3WCT - chains E and H of the 8 polymer chains in the assembly; structure by X-ray diffraction, 2.40 A resolution.

== Chain E ==
Molecule: A1 globin chain of giant V2 hemoglobin
Source organism: Lamellibrachia satsuma
Reference sequence: S0BBU7 (S0BBU7_LAMSA); residues 1-146 here correspond to UniProt positions 20-165 (UniProt number = residue number + 19)
Sequence (146 residues; numbered 1 to 146; the number before each row is that of its first residue):
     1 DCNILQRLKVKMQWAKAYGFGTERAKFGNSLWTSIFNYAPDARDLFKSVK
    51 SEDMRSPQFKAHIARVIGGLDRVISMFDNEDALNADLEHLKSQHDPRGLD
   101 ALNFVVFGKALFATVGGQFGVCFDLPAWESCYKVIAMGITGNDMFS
Disulfide bonds: Cys-2/Cys-131
Ion coordination: heme Fe: His-94 (together with oxygen molecule)
Ligand contacts:
  - heme (HEM): Leu-45, Phe-46, Ser-48, Val-49, His-62, Arg-65, Val-66, Gly-69, Leu-70, Leu-90, Gln-93, His-94, Arg-97, Leu-99, Asn-103, Phe-104, Phe-107, Tyr-132, Ile-135, Ile-139
  - heme / oxygen molecule: Trp-32, Leu-45, Phe-46, Ser-48, Val-49, His-62, Arg-65, Val-66, Gly-69, Leu-70, Leu-90, Gln-93, His-94, Arg-97, Leu-99, Asn-103, Phe-104, Phe-107, Tyr-132, Ile-135, Ile-139
  - oxygen molecule (OXY): Trp-32, Phe-46, His-62, Val-66, His-94

== Chain H ==
Molecule: B1 globin chain of giant V2 hemoglobin
Source organism: Lamellibrachia satsuma
Reference sequence: S0BAP9 (S0BAP9_LAMSA); residues 1-149 here correspond to UniProt positions 20-168 (UniProt number = residue number + 19)
Sequence (149 residues; row label = number of the first residue in the row):
     1 SEFCSEADATIVIKQWNQIYNAGIGAKSRWTMGNEIFSSLFKLKPESEVL
    51 FNNVNVANMSSGAFHAHTVRVLSGLDMGINYLNDAGTLTSLTAHLAAQHV
   101 ARTGLKAVYFDAMGKVLMTVLPSLIDNFNPDAWRNCLLPLKNAIAKGLP
Not modelled in the structure: 1-2
Disulfide bonds: Cys-4/Cys-136
Covalently attached groups: glycan linked to Asn-58
Ion coordination: heme Fe: His-99 (together with oxygen molecule)
Ligand contacts:
  - heme (HEM): Leu-40, Ser-47, Leu-50, Phe-51, Asn-53, Val-54, His-67, Arg-70, Val-71, Gly-74, Leu-75, Leu-95, Gln-98, His-99, Arg-102, Leu-105, Tyr-109, Phe-110, Met-113, Ile-144
  - heme / oxygen molecule: Phe-37, Leu-40, Ser-47, Leu-50, Phe-51, Asn-53, Val-54, His-67, Arg-70, Val-71, Gly-74, Leu-75, Leu-95, Gln-98, His-99, Arg-102, Leu-105, Tyr-109, Phe-110, Met-113, Ile-144
  - oxygen molecule (OXY): Phe-37, Phe-51, His-67, Val-71, His-99

== How chain E and chain H interact ==
Contacting residue pairs - 45 pairs, chain E then chain H:
  Trp-14(E) / Ala-22(H)
  Ala-15(E) / Ala-22(H)  hydrophobic
  Ala-15(E) / Gly-23(H)
  Tyr-18(E) / Ala-22(H)  hydrophobic
  Phe-20(E) / Asn-17(H)
  Phe-20(E) / Asn-21(H)
  Gly-21(E) / Asn-80(H)
  Arg-24(E) / Asn-17(H)
  Arg-24(E) / Asp-76(H)  salt bridge
  Arg-24(E) / Asn-80(H)
  Ala-25(E) / Tyr-81(H)
  Pro-57(E) / Gly-86(H)
  Pro-57(E) / Ser-90(H)
  Gln-58(E) / Ser-90(H)
  Lys-60(E) / Asp-84(H)  salt bridge
  Lys-60(E) / Thr-87(H)  hydrogen bond
  Ala-61(E) / Thr-87(H)
  Ala-61(E) / Ser-90(H)
  Ala-61(E) / Leu-91(H)
  Ala-64(E) / Met-77(H)
  Ala-64(E) / Tyr-81(H)
  Arg-65(E) / Met-77(H)
  Arg-65(E) / Leu-91(H)
  Arg-65(E) / His-94(H)
  Gly-68(E) / Ser-73(H)  hydrogen bond (backbone-side chain)
  Asp-71(E) / Ala-22(H)
  Asp-71(E) / Arg-29(H)  salt bridge
  Arg-72(E) / Arg-29(H)
  Arg-72(E) / Val-69(H)
  Arg-72(E) / Arg-70(H)
  Ser-75(E) / Ala-26(H)  hydrogen bond (backbone-backbone)
  Ser-75(E) / Arg-29(H)
  Met-76(E) / Ala-26(H)  hydrophobic
  Met-76(E) / Val-69(H)  hydrophobic
  Asn-79(E) / Trp-30(H)
  Asp-81(E) / Gly-62(H)
  Ala-82(E) / Gly-62(H)
  Ala-82(E) / Ala-66(H)
  Ala-85(E) / Gly-62(H)
  Ala-85(E) / Ala-63(H)  hydrophobic
  Ala-85(E) / Ala-66(H)  hydrophobic
  Asp-86(E) / Ala-66(H)
  Asp-86(E) / Arg-70(H)  salt bridge
  His-89(E) / Arg-70(H)
  Gln-93(E) / Gln-98(H)
Other interface residues (no listed pair), chain E (26 interface residues in all): Asp-78
Other interface residues (no listed pair), chain H (28 interface residues in all): Tyr-20, Ile-24, Gly-25, His-65

== In short ==
26 residues of chain E face 28 of chain H across their interface, with 3 hydrogen bonds and 4 salt bridges.
Polar pairs include Arg-24(E)/Asp-76(H), Lys-60(E)/Asp-84(H) and Asp-71(E)/Arg-29(H). Heme is bound between
chain E and chain H.
Here chain E is A1 globin chain of giant V2 hemoglobin and chain H is B1 globin chain of giant V2 hemoglobin,
both from Lamellibrachia satsuma. Entry 3WCT (The structure of a deoxygenated 400 kda hemoglobin provides a
more accurate description of the cooperative ...) was determined by X-ray diffraction, deposited together with
3WCU, 3WCV and 3WCW.
